7K97 - chains A and T of the 4 polymer chains in the assembly; structure by X-ray diffraction, 2.40 A resolution.

Chain A:
Name: DNA polymerase beta
Organism: Homo sapiens
Notes: EC 2.7.7.7, 4.2.99.-
UniProt: P06746 (DPOLB_HUMAN); numbering as in UniProt (aligned over 10-335)
Amino-acid sequence (326 residues; each row starts with the number of its first residue):
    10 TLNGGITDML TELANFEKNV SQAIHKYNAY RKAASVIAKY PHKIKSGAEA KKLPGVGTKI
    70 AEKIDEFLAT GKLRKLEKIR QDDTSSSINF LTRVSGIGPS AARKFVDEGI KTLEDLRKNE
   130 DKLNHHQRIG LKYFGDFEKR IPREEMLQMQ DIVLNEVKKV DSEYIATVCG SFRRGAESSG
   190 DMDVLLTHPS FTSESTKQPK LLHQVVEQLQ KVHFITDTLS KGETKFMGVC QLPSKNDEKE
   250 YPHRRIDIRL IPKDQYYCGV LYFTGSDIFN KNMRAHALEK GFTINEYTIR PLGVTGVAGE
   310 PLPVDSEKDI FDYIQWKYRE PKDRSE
Metal / ion sites: Na+ site 1: Lys-60, Leu-62, Val-65 (shared with 1 residue of chain D); Na+ site 2: Thr-101, Val-103, Ile-106 (shared with 1 residue of chain P); Mn2+ site 1 near Asp-124 (its only coordinating residue here); Mn2+ site 2: Asp-190, Asp-192, Asp-256 (shared with 2 residues of chain P); Mn2+ site 3: Asp-190, Asp-192 (together with phosphate ion) (shared with 1 residue of chain P); Mn2+ site 4 near His-222 (its only coordinating residue here); Mn2+ site 5 near His-285 (its only coordinating residue here)
Curated features (UniProtKB/Swiss-Prot):
  - region: Arg-183 to Asp-192 (DNA-binding)
  - active site: Lys-72 (Nucleophile)
  - binding site (K(+)): Lys-60, Leu-62, Val-65, Thr-101, Val-103, Ile-106
  - binding site (Na(+)): Lys-60, Leu-62, Val-65, Thr-101, Val-103, Ile-106
  - binding site (dATP): Arg-149, Ser-180, Arg-183, Gly-189, Asp-190
  - binding site (dCTP): Arg-149, Ser-180, Arg-183, Gly-189, Asp-190
  - binding site (dGTP): Arg-149, Ser-180, Arg-183, Gly-189, Asp-190, Asp-192
  - binding site (dTTP): Arg-149, Ser-180, Arg-183, Gly-189, Asp-190
  - binding site (Mg(2+)): Asp-190, Asp-192, Asp-256
  - modified residue: Lys-72 (N6-acetyllysine), Arg-83 (Omega-N-methylarginine), Arg-152 (Omega-N-methylarginine)
  - cross-link (Glycyl lysine isopeptide (Lys-Gly)): Lys-41 (interchain with G-Cter in ubiquitin), Lys-61 (interchain with G-Cter in ubiquitin), Lys-81 (interchain with G-Cter in ubiquitin)
  - natural variant: Leu-22 (L22P: Found in a gastric cancer sample; uncertain significance), Tyr-39 (Y39C: Found in a gastric cancer sample; uncertain significance), Gly-118 (G118V: Decreased DNA-directed DNA polymerase activity), Arg-137 (R137Q: Decreased function in base-excision repair), Arg-149 (R149I: Decreased DNA-directed DNA polymerase activity), Asp-160 (D160N: Found in a gastric cancer sample; uncertain significance), Cys-239 (C239R: Found in a gastric cancer sample; uncertain significance), Lys-289 (K289M: Found in a colon cancer sample; uncertain significance), Asn-294 (N294D: Found in a gastric cancer sample; uncertain significance), Glu-295 (E295K: Found in a gastric cancer sample; uncertain significance)
  - mutagenesis: Phe-25 (F25W: No effect on 5'-dRP lyase activity. Decreased ssDNA binding), His-34 (H34G: Decreased 5'-dRP lyase activity. Decreased ssDNA binding), Lys-35 (K35A: Decreased 5'-dRP lyase activity. Decreased ssDNA binding. Loss of 5'-dRP lyase activity; when associated with A-68 and A-72. Decreased ssDNA binding; when associated with A-68 and A-72 ...), Tyr-39 (Y39F: No effect on 5'-dRP lyase activity; Y39Q: Abolishes DNA polymerase and 5'-dRP lyase activity), Lys-41 (K41R: Abolishes ubiquitination; when associated with R-61 and R-81), Lys-60 (K60A: Decreased 5'-dRP lyase activity. Decreased ssDNA binding), Lys-61 (K61R: Abolishes ubiquitination; when associated with R-41 and R-81), Lys-68 (K68A: No effect on 5'-dRP lyase activity. Decreased ssDNA binding. Loss of 5'-dRP lyase activity; when associated with A-35 and A-72. Decreased ssDNA binding; when associated with A-35 and A-72 ...), Glu-71 (E71Q: No effect on 5'-dRP lyase activity. No effect on structure shown by circular dichroism. No effect on ssDNA binding), Lys-72 (K72A: Severely reduced 5'-dRP lyase activity. Does not affect ssDNA binding. Loss of 5'-dRP lyase activity; when associated with A-35 and A-68. Decreased ssDNA binding ...), Glu-75 (E75A: Slightly decreased 5'-dRP lyase activity. Decreased ssDNA binding. No effect on structure shown by circular dichroism), Lys-81 (K81R: Abolishes ubiquitination; when associated with R-41 and R-61), 5 further mutagenesis entries in UniProt

Chain T:
Molecule: 16-nt DNA strand
Organism: synthetic construct
Sequence (16 nucleotides; each row starts with the number of its first residue):
     1 CCGACCGCGC ATCAGC

Interface between chain A and chain T:
Pairs across the interface - 28 pairs, chain A then chain T:
  His-34(A) with DC5(T), stacking on the base
  Asn-133(A) with DT12(T), sugar contact
  Ser-229(A) with DC10(T), phosphate contact; DA11(T), sugar contact
  Lys-230(A) with DC10(T), hydrogen bond to the phosphate; DA11(T), hydrogen bond to the phosphate
  Gly-231(A) with DC10(T), phosphate contact
  Glu-232(A) with DC10(T), hydrogen bond to the phosphate
  Thr-233(A) with DG9(T), phosphate contact; DC10(T), hydrogen bond to the phosphate
  Lys-234(A) with DG9(T), hydrogen bond to the base; DC10(T), hydrogen bond to the phosphate
  Arg-258(A) with DG9(T), sugar contact
  Tyr-271(A) with DG7(T), base contact
  Lys-280(A) with DC5(T), hydrogen bond to the phosphate; DC6(T), hydrogen bond to the phosphate
  Arg-283(A) with DC6(T), hydrogen bond to the base; DG7(T), hydrogen bond to the sugar
  Leu-287(A) with DC6(T), phosphate contact; DG7(T), phosphate contact
  Thr-292(A) with DG7(T), hydrogen bond to the phosphate
  Ile-293(A) with DG7(T), sugar contact
  Asn-294(A) with DG7(T), phosphate contact; DC8(T), hydrogen bond to the phosphate
  Glu-295(A) with DC8(T), sugar contact
  Tyr-296(A) with DC8(T), phosphate contact; DG9(T), hydrogen bond to the phosphate
  Arg-299(A) with DC8(T), salt bridge to the phosphate
Also at the interface, not in a pair above, chain A (22 interface residues in all): His-134, Leu-228, Ala-284

Overview:
22 residues of chain A and 8 residues of chain T are in contact, with 13 hydrogen bonds, 1 salt bridge and 1
aromatic stacking contact. Polar contacts include Lys-234(A)/DG9(T), Arg-283(A)/DC6(T) and Arg-283(A)/DG7(T).
Chain A is DNA polymerase beta (Homo sapiens) and chain T is a 16-nt DNA strand (synthetic construct); the
structure, Human DNA polymerase beta dGDP product complex with Mn2+, was determined by X-ray diffraction
together with 7K96 from the same study.
